4F65 - chains A and B; structure by X-ray diffraction, 2.26 A resolution.

[Chain A (and B)]
Molecule: Fibroblast growth factor receptor 1
Source organism: Homo sapiens
Notes: EC 2.7.10.1; fragment: kinase domain; chain B of this document is another copy of the same molecule, construct and numbering; everything in this record applies to it too
UniProt: P11362 (FGFR1_HUMAN); residue numbers follow UniProt; this construct covers 458-765
Sequence (309 residues; row label = number of the first residue in the row):
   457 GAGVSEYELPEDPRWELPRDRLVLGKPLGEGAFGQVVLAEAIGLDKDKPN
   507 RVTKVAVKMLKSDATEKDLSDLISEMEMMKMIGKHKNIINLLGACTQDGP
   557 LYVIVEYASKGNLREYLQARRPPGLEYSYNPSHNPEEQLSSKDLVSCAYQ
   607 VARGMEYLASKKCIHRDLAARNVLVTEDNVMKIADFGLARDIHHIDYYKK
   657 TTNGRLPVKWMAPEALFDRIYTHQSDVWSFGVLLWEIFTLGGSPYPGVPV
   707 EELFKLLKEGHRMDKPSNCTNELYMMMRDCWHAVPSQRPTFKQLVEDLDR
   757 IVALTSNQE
Not modelled in the structure: 457-463, 502-503, 580-590, 643-652 (chain B: 457-459, 502-504, 579-593, 643-649, 764-765)
Differences from the reference sequence: expression tag (457); engineered mutation Ala488 (Cys in P11362), Ser584 (Cys in P11362)
Small-molecule neighbours: 0S9 (5-bromo-N~2~-[(3-methyl-1,2-oxazol-5-yl)methyl]-N~4~-[3-(2-phenylethyl)-1H-pyrazol-5-yl]pyrimidine-2,4-diamine): Leu484, Gly485, Glu486, Gly487, Val492, Ala512, Lys514, Glu531, Met535, Ile545, Val561, Glu562, Tyr563, Ala564, Ser565, Lys566, Gly567, Arg627, Asn628, Leu630, Ala640, Asp641

[How chain A and chain B interact]
Contacting residue pairs (17; chain A residue first):
  Pro702(A) - Val704(B)
  Pro702(A) - Leu712(B)
  Pro702(A) - His717(B)
  Gly703(A) - Val704(B)
  Gly703(A) - Pro705(B)
  Gly703(A) - Glu708(B)
  Gly703(A) - Leu712(B)
  Val704(A) - Gly703(B)
  Pro705(A) - Gly703(B)
  Pro705(A) - Pro705(B)  hydrophobic
  Glu708(A) - Gly703(B)
  Asp720(A) - Trp691(B)
  Lys721(A) - Ser723(B)
  Ser723(A) - Asp720(B)
  Ser723(A) - Lys721(B)  hydrogen bond (side chain-backbone)
  Ser723(A) - Tyr730(B)
  Asn727(A) - Asn724(B)  hydrogen bond
Also at the interface, not in a pair above, chain A (10 interface residues in all): Leu712
Also at the interface, not in a pair above, chain B (13 interface residues in all): Pro702

[Overview]
10 residues of chain A face 13 of chain B across their interface; the contacts include 2 hydrogen bonds. Polar
pairs include Ser723(A)-Lys721(B) and Asn727(A)-Asn724(B). Chain A binds compound 0S9.
Chain A and chain B are both Fibroblast growth factor receptor 1 (Homo sapiens); the structure, Crystal
structure of Human Fibroblast Growth Factor Receptor 1 Kinase domain in complex with compound 8, was
determined by X-ray diffraction together with 4F63 and 4F64 from the same study.
